PDB entry 5WGI | X-ray diffraction, 1.05 A resolution | chain A

# Chain A
Molecule: Hdac6 protein
Organism: Danio rerio
Notes: fragment: catalytic domain 2
Reference sequence: A7YT55 (A7YT55_DANRE); residues 440-798 here correspond to UniProt positions 288-646 (UniProt number = residue number - 152)
Chain sequence (364 residues; row label = number of the first residue in the row):
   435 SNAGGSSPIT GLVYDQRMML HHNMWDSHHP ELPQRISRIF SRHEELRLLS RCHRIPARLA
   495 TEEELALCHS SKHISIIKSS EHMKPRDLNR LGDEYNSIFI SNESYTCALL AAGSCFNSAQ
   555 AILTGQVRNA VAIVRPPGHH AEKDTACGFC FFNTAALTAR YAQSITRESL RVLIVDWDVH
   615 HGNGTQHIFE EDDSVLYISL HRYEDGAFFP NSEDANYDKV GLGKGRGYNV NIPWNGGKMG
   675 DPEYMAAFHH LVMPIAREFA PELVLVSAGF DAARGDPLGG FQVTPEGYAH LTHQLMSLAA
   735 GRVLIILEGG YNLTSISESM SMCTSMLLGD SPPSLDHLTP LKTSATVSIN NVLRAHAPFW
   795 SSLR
Disordered / not traced: 435, 770-772
Sequence notes: expression tag (435-439)
Ion coordination: K+ site 1: Asp610, Asp612, His614, Ser633, Leu634; Zn2+: Asp612, His614, Asp705 (together with trichostatin a); K+ site 2: Phe623, Asp626, Val629, Tyr662
Residues lining bound ligands: trichostatin a: Asp460, His463, Pro464, Ser531, Pro571, His573, His574, Gly582, Phe583, Asp612, Val613, His614, Phe643, Asp705, Leu712, Gly743, Gly744, Tyr745
Reported in the primary citation:
  - binding site for trichostatin a: His573, His574, Tyr745
  - catalytic residues: His574 (proposed by the authors, not directly observed)

# Summary
Ligands of chain A: trichostatin a. Asp610, Asp612, His614, Ser633 and Leu634 form the K+ site 1. Asp612,
His614 and Asp705 coordinate Zn2+. From the paper: the catalytic residue His574; a binding site for
trichostatin a at His573, His574 and Tyr745.
Chain A is Hdac6 protein (Danio rerio); the structure, Ultrahigh resolution crystal structure of Danio rerio
histone deacetylase 6 catalytic domain 2 in complex with ..., was determined by X-ray diffraction (same
publication as 5WGK, 5WGL and 5WGM).
